7V3G - chains C and I of the 10 polymer chains in the assembly; structure by electron microscopy, 3.30 A resolution.

# Chain C
Name: Envelope protein E
Organism: Dengue virus type 2 (strain Thailand/NGS-C/1944)
UniProt: P14340 (POLG_DEN2N); residues 1-495 here correspond to UniProt positions 281-775 (UniProt number = residue number + 280)
Chain sequence (495 residues; row label = number of the first residue in the row):
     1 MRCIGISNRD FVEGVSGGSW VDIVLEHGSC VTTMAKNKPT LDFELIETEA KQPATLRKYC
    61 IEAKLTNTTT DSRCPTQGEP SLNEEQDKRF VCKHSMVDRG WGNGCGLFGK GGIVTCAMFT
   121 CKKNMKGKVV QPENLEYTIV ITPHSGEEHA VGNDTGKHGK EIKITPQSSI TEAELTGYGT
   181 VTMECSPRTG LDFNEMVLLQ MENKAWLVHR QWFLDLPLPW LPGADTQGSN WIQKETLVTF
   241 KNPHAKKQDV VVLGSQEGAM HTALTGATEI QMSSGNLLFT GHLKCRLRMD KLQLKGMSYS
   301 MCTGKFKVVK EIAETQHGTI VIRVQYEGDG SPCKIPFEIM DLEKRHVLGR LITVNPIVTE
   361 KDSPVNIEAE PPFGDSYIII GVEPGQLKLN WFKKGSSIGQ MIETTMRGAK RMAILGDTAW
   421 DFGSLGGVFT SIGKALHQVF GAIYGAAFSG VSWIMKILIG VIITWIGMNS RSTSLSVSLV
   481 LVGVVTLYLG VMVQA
Glycans and other covalent adducts: N-acetylglucosamine (NAG) linked to N67

# Chain I
Name: Fab_C10_light_chain
Organism: Homo sapiens
Chain sequence (127 residues; numbered 1 to 127; the number before each row is that of its first residue):
     1 EVQLVESGAE VKKPGASVKV SCKASGYTFT SYAMHWVRQA PGQRLEWMGW INAGNGNTKY
    61 SQKFQDRVTI TRDTSASTAY MELSSLRSED TAIYYCARDK VDDYGDYWFP TLWYFDYWGQ
   121 GTLVTVS

# How chain C and chain I interact
Pairs across the interface - 15 pairs, chain C then chain I:
  N67(C) - Q65(I)
  T68(C) - K59(I)
  T69(C) - K59(I)
  T70(C) - K59(I)
  T70(C) - W108(I)
  S72(C) - W108(I)
  R99(C) - F109(I)
  W101(C) - L112(I)
  G102(C) - L112(I)
  N103(C) - F109(I)
  I113(C) - W108(I)  hydrophobic
  H244(C) - Y104(I)
  K246(C) - Y104(I)
  K247(C) - D106(I)  salt bridge
  K247(C) - W108(I)
Also at the interface, not in a pair above, chain I (8 interface residues in all): Y60

# In short
13 residues of chain C and 8 residues of chain I are in contact, with 1 salt bridge. Its one salt-bridged
contact is K247(C)-D106(I).
Chain C is Envelope protein E (Dengue virus type 2 (strain Thailand/NGS-C/1944)) and chain I is
Fab_C10_light_chain (Homo sapiens); the structure, DENV2_NGC_Fab_C10 28degrees (2Fab:3E), was determined by
electron microscopy (same publication as 7V3F, 7V3H, 7V3I and 7V3J).
